8J7A - chains A and F of the 16 polymer chains in the assembly; structure by electron microscopy, 3.06 A resolution.

[Chain A]
Molecule: Photosystem I P700 chlorophyll a apoprotein A1
Organism: Arabidopsis thaliana
Notes: EC 1.97.1.12
UniProt: P56766 (PSAA_ARATH); residues 1-750 here = UniProt positions 1-750
Sequence (750 residues; row label = number of the first residue in the row):
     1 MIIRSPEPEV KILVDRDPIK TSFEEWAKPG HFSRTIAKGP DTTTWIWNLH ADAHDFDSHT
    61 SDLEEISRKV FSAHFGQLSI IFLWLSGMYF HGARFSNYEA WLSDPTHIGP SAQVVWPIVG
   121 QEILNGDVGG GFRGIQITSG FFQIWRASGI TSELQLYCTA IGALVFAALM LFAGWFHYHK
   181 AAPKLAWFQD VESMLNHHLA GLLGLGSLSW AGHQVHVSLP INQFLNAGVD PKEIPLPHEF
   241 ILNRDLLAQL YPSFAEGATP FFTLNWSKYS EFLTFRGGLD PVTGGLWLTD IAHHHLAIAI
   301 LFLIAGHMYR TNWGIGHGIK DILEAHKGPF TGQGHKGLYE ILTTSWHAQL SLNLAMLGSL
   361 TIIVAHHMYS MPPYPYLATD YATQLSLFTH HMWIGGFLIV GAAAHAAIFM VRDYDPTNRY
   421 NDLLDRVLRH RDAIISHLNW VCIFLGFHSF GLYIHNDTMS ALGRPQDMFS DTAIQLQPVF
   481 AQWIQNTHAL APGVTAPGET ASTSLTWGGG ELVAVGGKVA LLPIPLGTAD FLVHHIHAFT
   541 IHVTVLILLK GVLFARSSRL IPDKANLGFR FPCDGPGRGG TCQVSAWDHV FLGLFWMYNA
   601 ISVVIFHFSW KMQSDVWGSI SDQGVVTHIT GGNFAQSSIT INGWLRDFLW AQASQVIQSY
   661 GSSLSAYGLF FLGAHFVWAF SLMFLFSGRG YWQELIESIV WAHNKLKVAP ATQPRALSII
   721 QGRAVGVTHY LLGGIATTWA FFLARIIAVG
Disordered / not traced: 1-40, 750
Bound ions: chlorophyll a Mg site 1 near Gln113 (its only coordinating residue here); chlorophyll a Mg site 2 near Gln121 (its only coordinating residue here); chlorophyll a Mg site 3 near Thr495 (its only coordinating residue here)
Small-molecule neighbours:
  - beta-carotene (BCR), molecule 1: Phe82, Tyr89, Thr159, Gly162, Ala163, Phe166, Leu205, Leu208, Ser209
  - beta-carotene (BCR), molecule 2: Trp84, Leu85, Gly201, Leu202, Leu205, Gly206, Ser209
  - beta-carotene (BCR), molecule 3: Leu208, Phe261, Ile300, Leu303, Ile304, His307
  - beta-carotene (BCR), molecule 4: Leu338, Leu342, Ala348, Ser351, Leu352, Ala406, Phe409
  - beta-carotene (BCR), molecule 5: Ala355, Met356, Ser359, Ile399, Ala403, Ala406, Leu548
  - beta-carotene (BCR), molecule 6: Phe670, Gly673, Phe676, Val677, Leu732, Ile735, Ala736, Trp739
  - chlorophyll a isomer (CL0): Tyr453, Ile536, Phe539, Thr540, Tyr598, Asn599, Ser602, Val603, Phe606, Trp644, Leu649, Ala653, Phe671, His675, Trp678, Tyr730, Thr737, Thr738, Phe741
  - chlorophyll a (CLA), molecule 1: Thr43, Ile46, Trp47, Ile696, Ile699, Val700, His703, Val708, Pro710, Pro714, Arg715
  - chlorophyll a (CLA), molecule 2: Trp45, Ile46, Trp47, Leu49, His50
  - chlorophyll a (CLA), molecule 3: Trp47, Phe680, Phe684, Leu717, Gln721, Ala724, Val725, Thr728, His729, Leu732
  - chlorophyll a (CLA), molecule 4: Leu49, His50, Ala53, His54, Phe56, Ala73, Gly76, Gln77, Ile80
  - chlorophyll a (CLA), molecule 5: His50, Ala51, Asp52, Ala53, His54, Asp55, His347, Leu350, Leu354, Phe397, Leu398, Val400, Gly401, Ala404, His405, Ile408, Arg412, Phe569, Arg570, Trp587, Leu594
  - chlorophyll a (CLA), molecule 6: His54, Phe56, Val70, Ala73, His74, Gln77, Leu78, Ile81, Phe82, Leu85, Phe166, Trp346, His347, Gln349, Leu350, Asn353, Leu354, Leu357
  - chlorophyll a (CLA), molecule 7: His54, Gln77, Ile80, Ile81, Trp84, Leu357, Ile394, Phe397, Leu398
  - chlorophyll a (CLA), molecule 8: Leu63, Ser67, Leu185, Phe188, Gln189, Val191, Met194, Leu195, His198, Leu199, Ile319, Leu323, Tyr339, Leu342, Thr343, Ser345, Trp346, Gln349, Leu352, Asn353, Met356, Leu357
  - chlorophyll a (CLA), molecule 9: Glu65, Lys69, Ser72, Gly76, Ile80, Leu171, Gly174, Trp175, Tyr178, His179
  - chlorophyll a (CLA), molecule 10: Phe71, His74, Phe75, Leu78, Phe82, Met170, Trp187, Phe188, Asp190, Ser193, Met194, His197, His198, Leu202
  - chlorophyll a (CLA), molecule 11: Phe71, Phe75, Phe166, Leu169, Met170, Phe172, Ala173, Phe176, His177, Ala181, Pro183, Trp187
  - chlorophyll a (CLA), molecule 12: Leu83, Trp84, Ser86, Gly87, Phe90, His91, Phe95, Gln113, Val114, Trp116, Leu164
  - chlorophyll a (CLA), molecule 13: Trp84, Leu85, Ser139, Gly140, Phe141, Ile144, Leu203, Leu357, Leu360, Thr361, Val364, Met368, Tyr374, Leu387, His390, His391, Ile394
  - chlorophyll a (CLA), molecule 14: Trp84, Met88, Ala112, Gln113, Ile135, Gln136, Ile137, Thr138, Ser139, Phe141, Ala666, Tyr667, Phe670, Trp739
  - chlorophyll a (CLA), molecule 15: Trp84, Met88, Thr138, Ser139, Phe141, Ser386, Thr389, His390, Trp393, Ile394, Phe397, Phe670, Ile735, Trp739
  - chlorophyll a (CLA), molecule 16: Tyr89, Ser148, Gly149, Ile150, Gln155, Thr159, Gly206, Ser209, Trp210, Gly212, His213, His216, Val217, Pro237, Ile241
  - chlorophyll a (CLA), molecule 17: Gln113, Val114, Val115, Trp116, Ile118, Val119, Gln121, Leu124, Ile135, Ala666, Leu669
  - chlorophyll a (CLA), molecule 18: Ala147, Leu202, Leu203, Gly206, Ser207, Trp210, Gln214, Ile291, His294, His295, Ile298, Phe302, Leu360, Ile363, Val364, Met368, Pro373, Tyr374
  - chlorophyll a (CLA), molecule 19: Leu154, Gln155, Cys158, Leu236, His238, Ile241, Leu242
  - chlorophyll a (CLA), molecule 20: Trp187, Asp190, Ser193, His197, Thr311, Asn312, Trp313
  - chlorophyll a (CLA), molecule 21: Leu195, Leu199, Leu203, Leu301, Phe302, Ala305, Met308, Tyr309, Ile319, Ile322, Leu352, Met356, Leu424, Leu549, Val552
  - chlorophyll a (CLA), molecule 22: Asn196, His197, Ala200, Gly201, Leu205, Leu303, His307, Tyr309, Thr311, Trp313, Ile315
  - chlorophyll a (CLA), molecule 23: Leu208, Ser209, Ala211, Gly212, His216, Ile241, Arg244, Phe254, Gly257, Tyr269, Leu296
  - chlorophyll a (CLA), molecule 24: Phe261, Trp266, Ser267, Tyr269, Ser270, Leu273, Phe275, His293, Leu296, Ala297, Ile300, Ile304
  - chlorophyll a (CLA), molecule 25: Phe261, Phe262, Thr263, Leu264
  - chlorophyll a (CLA), molecule 26: Thr274, Phe275, Gly277, Gly278, Leu286, Asp290, Ile291, His293, His294, Ala297, Ile298, Leu301, His367, Met371, Glu499, Thr503
  - chlorophyll a (CLA), molecule 27: Phe275, Val494, Thr495, Ala496, Pro497, Gly498
  - chlorophyll a (CLA), molecule 28: Ile304, His307, Met308, Ile315, Gly316, His317
  - chlorophyll a (CLA), molecule 29: Met308, His317, Ile322, Ala325, His326, Lys327, Gly328
  - chlorophyll a (CLA), molecule 30: Ile322, Leu323, His326, His335, Leu338, Leu342, Asn421, Leu423, Leu424, Val427
  - chlorophyll a (CLA), molecule 31: Phe330, Leu423, Arg426, Val427, Arg429, His430, Ala433, Ile434, His437
  - chlorophyll a (CLA), molecule 32: Met356, Ser359, Ile363, His366, His367, Ser370, Met371, Thr503, Ser504, Thr506, Trp507
  - chlorophyll a (CLA), molecule 33: Ile362, Ile363, His366, Met392, Gly396, Ile399, Ile541, Thr544, Val545, Met597, Ile601
  - chlorophyll a (CLA), molecule 34: His366, Tyr369, Phe480, Ala481, Ile484, Gln485, Trp507, Ile524, Leu526, His534, His537, Val604, His607, Phe608
  - chlorophyll a (CLA), molecule 35: Ala433, His437, Trp440
  - chlorophyll a (CLA), molecule 36: Ile434, Leu438, Trp440, Val441, Ala538, Ile541, His542, Val545
  - chlorophyll a (CLA), molecule 37: Ser436, Asn439, Trp440, Ile443
  - chlorophyll a (CLA), molecule 38: Asn439, Cys442, Ile443, Gly446, Phe447, Phe450, Gly451, Phe539, Leu546, Ile547, Leu592, Trp596
  - chlorophyll a (CLA), molecule 39: Trp440, Ile443, Phe444, Phe447, His448
  - chlorophyll a (CLA), molecule 40: Val441, Phe444, Leu445, Gln477, Pro478, Val479, Phe480, Ala481, Phe531, His534, His535, Ala538, His542
  - chlorophyll a (CLA), molecule 41: Phe447, His448, Gly451, Leu452, Ile454, His455, Thr458, Met459, Arg464, Asp467, Phe469
  - chlorophyll a (CLA), molecule 42: Phe450, Ile454, Asp457, Phe539, Phe595, Trp596, Tyr598, Asn599, Ile641, Leu645, Trp678, Tyr730
  - chlorophyll a (CLA), molecule 43: Thr458, Ala461, Leu462
  - chlorophyll a (CLA), molecule 44: Ile484, Thr487, His488, Ala491, Pro492, Thr495, Ser502, Thr503, Trp507
  - chlorophyll a (CLA), molecule 45: Leu645, Leu649, Trp650
  - chlorophyll a (CLA), molecule 46: Leu669, Leu672, Gly673, His675, Phe676, Trp678, Ala679
  - chlorophyll a (CLA), molecule 47: Phe676, Ala679, Phe680, Leu682, Met683, Phe686, Ser687, Tyr691, Trp692, Leu695
  - chlorophyll a (CLA), molecule 48: Ile699, Ala702, His703, Leu706, Val708
  - chlorophyll a (CLA), molecule 49: Trp701, Ala702, Lys705, Leu706
  - phylloquinone (PQN): Trp47, Met683, Phe684, Ser687, Gly688, Arg689, Trp692, Ile696, Ala716, Leu717, Ser718, Gly722
  - 4Fe-4S cluster (SF4): Cys573, Gly575, Pro576, Cys582, Ile719, Arg723
Swiss-Prot annotation at these positions:
  - binding site ([4Fe-4S] cluster): Cys573, Cys582
  - binding site (chlorophyll a'): His675
  - binding site (chlorophyll a): Met683, Tyr691
  - binding site (phylloquinone): Trp692

[Chain F]
Molecule: Photosystem I reaction center subunit III, chloroplastic
Organism: Arabidopsis thaliana
UniProt: Q9SHE8 (PSAF_ARATH); numbering as in UniProt (aligned over 1-221)
Sequence (221 residues; row label = number of the first residue in the row):
     1 MSLTIPANLV LNPRSNKSLT QSVPKSSARF VCSDDKSSSS TPQSMKAFSA AVALSSILLS
    61 APMPAVADIS GLTPCKDSKQ FAKREKQQIK KLESSLKLYA PESAPALALN AQIEKTKRRF
   121 DNYGKYGLLC GSDGLPHLIV NGDQRHWGEF ITPGILFLYI AGWIGWVGRS YLIAISGEKK
   181 PAMKEIIIDV PLASRIIFRG FIWPVAAYRE FLNGDLIAKD V
Disordered / not traced: 1-69, 219-221
Bound ions: chlorophyll a Mg near Asn141 (its only coordinating residue here)
Small-molecule neighbours:
  - beta-carotene (BCR), molecule 1: Asn122, Tyr126, Glu149, Phe150, Pro153
  - beta-carotene (BCR), molecule 2: Pro153, Leu156, Phe157, Ile160, Ile164
  - beta-carotene (BCR), molecule 3: Gly162, Gly165, Trp166, Arg169, Trp203, Ala207, Leu216
  - chlorophyll a (CLA), molecule 1: Val140, Phe150, Ile151, Gly154
  - chlorophyll a (CLA), molecule 2: Asn141, Gly142, Asp143, Gln144
  - chlorophyll a (CLA), molecule 3: Phe150, Gly154, Phe157, Leu158, Ala161, Ile164, Gly165, Trp203
  - chlorophyll a (CLA), molecule 4: Leu156, Ile160, Trp163, Ile164, Val167, Ile197
  - chlorophyll a (CLA), molecule 5: Gly165, Val167, Gly168, Tyr171
  - chlorophyll a (CLA), molecule 6: Tyr171, Leu172, Glu185, Ile188, Ala193
  - chlorophyll a (CLA), molecule 7: Phe201, Ile202, Val205

[Chain A / chain F interface]
Residue-residue contacts (18; chain A residue first):
  Trp45(A) - Ile186(F)  hydrophobic
  Glu122(A) - Gln112(F)  hydrogen bond
  Glu122(A) - Lys115(F)  salt bridge
  Asp127(A) - Tyr99(F)  hydrogen bond
  Arg133(A) - Tyr99(F)
  Arg133(A) - Pro105(F)
  Lys705(A) - Ile217(F)
  Lys705(A) - Ala218(F)  hydrogen bond (backbone-backbone)
  Leu706(A) - Arg169(F)  hydrogen bond (backbone-side chain)
  Lys707(A) - Arg169(F)
  Lys707(A) - Asp215(F)  hydrogen bond (side chain-backbone)
  Lys707(A) - Ala218(F)
  Val708(A) - Arg169(F)
  Val708(A) - Leu172(F)
  Pro710(A) - Glu185(F)
  Ala711(A) - Ala182(F)
  Ala711(A) - Glu185(F)  hydrogen bond (backbone-side chain)
  Thr712(A) - Glu185(F)
Other interface residues (no listed pair), chain A (14 interface residues in all): Gly131, Phe132, Asn704
Other interface residues (no listed pair), chain F (18 interface residues in all): Ser95, Leu98, Leu109, Ile173, Pro181, Leu216

[Summary]
The interface between chain A and chain F involves 14 residues on one side and 18 on the other, with 6
hydrogen bonds and 1 salt bridge. Polar contacts include Glu122(A)-Lys115(F), Glu122(A)-Gln112(F) and
Asp127(A)-Tyr99(F).
Here chain A is Photosystem I P700 chlorophyll a apoprotein A1 and chain F is Photosystem I reaction center
subunit III, chloroplastic, both from Arabidopsis thaliana. Entry 8J7A (Coordinates of Cryo-EM structure of
the Arabidopsis thaliana PSI in state 1 (PSI-ST1)) was determined by electron microscopy, deposited together
with 8J7B.
